9NFR - chains A and B of the 3 polymer chains in the assembly; structure by X-ray diffraction, 3.40 A resolution.

== Chain A ==
Molecule: DNA damage-binding protein 1
Source organism: Homo sapiens
Reference sequence: Q16531 (DDB1_HUMAN); residues 1-1140 here = UniProt positions 1-1140
Sequence (1140 residues; row label = number of the first residue in the row):
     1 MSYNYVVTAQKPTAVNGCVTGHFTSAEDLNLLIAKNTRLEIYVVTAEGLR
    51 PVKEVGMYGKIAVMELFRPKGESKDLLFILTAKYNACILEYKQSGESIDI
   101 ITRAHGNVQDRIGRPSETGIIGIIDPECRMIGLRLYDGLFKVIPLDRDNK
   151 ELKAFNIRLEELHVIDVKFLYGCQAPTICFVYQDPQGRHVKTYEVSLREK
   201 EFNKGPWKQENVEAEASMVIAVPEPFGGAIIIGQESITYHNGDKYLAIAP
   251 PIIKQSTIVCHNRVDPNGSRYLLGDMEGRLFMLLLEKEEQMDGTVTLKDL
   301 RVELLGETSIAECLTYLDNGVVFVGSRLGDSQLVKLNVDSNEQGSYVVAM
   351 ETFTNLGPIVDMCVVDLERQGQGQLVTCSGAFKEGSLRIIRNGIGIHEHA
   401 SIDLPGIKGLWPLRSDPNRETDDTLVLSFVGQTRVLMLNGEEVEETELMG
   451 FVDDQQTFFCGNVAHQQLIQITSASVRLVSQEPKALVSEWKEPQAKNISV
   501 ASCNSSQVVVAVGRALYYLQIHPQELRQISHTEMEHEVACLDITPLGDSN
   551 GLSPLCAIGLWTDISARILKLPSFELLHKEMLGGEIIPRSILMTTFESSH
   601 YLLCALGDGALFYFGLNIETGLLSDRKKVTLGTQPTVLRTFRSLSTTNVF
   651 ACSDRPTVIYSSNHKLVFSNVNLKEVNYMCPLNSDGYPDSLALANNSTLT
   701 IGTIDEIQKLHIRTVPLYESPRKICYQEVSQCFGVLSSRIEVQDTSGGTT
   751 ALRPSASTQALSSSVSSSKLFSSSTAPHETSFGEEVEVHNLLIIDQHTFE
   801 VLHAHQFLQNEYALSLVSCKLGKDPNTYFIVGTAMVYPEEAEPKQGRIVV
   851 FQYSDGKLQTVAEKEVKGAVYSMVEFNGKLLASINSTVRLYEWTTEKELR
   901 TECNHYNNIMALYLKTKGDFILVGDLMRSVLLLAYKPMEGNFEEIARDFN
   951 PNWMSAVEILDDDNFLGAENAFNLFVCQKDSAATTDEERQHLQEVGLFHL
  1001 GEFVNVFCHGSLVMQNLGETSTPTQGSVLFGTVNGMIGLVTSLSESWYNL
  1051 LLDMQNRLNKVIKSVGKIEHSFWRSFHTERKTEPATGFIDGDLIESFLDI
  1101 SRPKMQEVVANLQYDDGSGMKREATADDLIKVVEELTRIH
Disordered / not traced: 1, 982-986, 1017-1022, 1112-1120

== Chain B ==
Molecule: Protein cereblon
Source organism: Homo sapiens
Reference sequence: Q96SW2 (CRBN_HUMAN); residues 1-442 here = UniProt positions 1-442
Sequence (442 residues; each row starts with the number of its first residue):
     1 MAGEGDQQDAAHNMGNHLPLLPAESEEEDEMEVEDQDSKEAKKPNIINFD
    51 TSLPTSHTYLGADMEEFHGRTLHDDDSCQVIPVLPQVMMILIPGQTLPLQ
   101 LFHPQEVSMVRNLIQKDRTFAVLAYSNVQEREAQFGTTAEIYAYREEQDF
   151 GIEIVKVKAIGRQRFKVLELRTQSDGIQQAKVQILPECVLPSTMSAVQLE
   201 SLNKCQIFPSKPVSREDQCSYKWWQKYQKRKFHCANLTSWPRWLYSLYDA
   251 ETLMDRIKKQLREWDENLKDDSLPSNPIDFSYRVAACLPIDDVLRIQLLK
   301 IGSAIQRLRCELDIMNKCTSLCCKQCQETEITTKNEIFSLSLCGPMAAYV
   351 NPHGYVHETLTVYKACNLNLIGRPSTEHSWFPGYAWTVAQCKICASHIGW
   401 KFTATKKDMSPQKFWGLTRSALLPTIPDTEDEISPDKVILCL
Disordered / not traced: 1-76, 211-217, 437-442
Ion coordination: Zn2+: Cys323, Cys326, Cys391, Cys394
Residues lining bound ligands: A1BYX ((3R)-3-{2-chloro-4'-[(1-methyl-1H-pyrazol-3-yl)methoxy][1,1'-biphenyl]-3-yl}piperidine-2,6-dione): Asn351, Pro352, His353, Glu377, His378, Ser379, Trp380, Trp386, Trp400, Phe402

== How chain A and chain B interact ==
Contacting residue pairs (103):
  Lys60(A) - Leu199(B)
  Ala62(A) - Glu200(B)
  Glu117(A) - Gln206(B)
  Thr118(A) - Asn203(B)
  Gly119(A) - Asn203(B)
  Ile120(A) - Glu200(B)
  Ile165(A) - Lys204(B)
  Gln183(A) - Ile207(B)
  Gln183(A) - Phe208(B)
  Gln183(A) - Pro209(B)
  Arg188(A) - Ile207(B)  hydrogen bond (side chain-backbone)
  Arg188(A) - Phe208(B)
  Ala214(A) - Pro209(B)
  Glu215(A) - Arg230(B)  salt bridge
  Ser217(A) - Lys204(B)
  Ser217(A) - Cys205(B)
  Met218(A) - Lys204(B)
  Thr257(A) - Arg230(B)
  Val259(A) - Lys204(B)
  Met276(A) - Leu202(B)  hydrophobic
  Glu312(A) - Glu200(B)
  Glu312(A) - Ser201(B)  hydrogen bond
  Arg327(A) - Gln198(B)  hydrogen bond
  Leu328(A) - Leu237(B)  hydrophobic
  Pro358(A) - Leu237(B)
  Val360(A) - Asn236(B)
  Val360(A) - Leu237(B)
  Val360(A) - Thr238(B)
  Val360(A) - Ser239(B)  hydrogen bond (backbone-side chain)
  Ala381(A) - Asn236(B)
  Phe382(A) - His233(B)
  Phe382(A) - Asn236(B)
  Arg722(A) - Asn236(B)  hydrogen bond (side chain-backbone)
  Arg722(A) - Thr238(B)
  Arg722(A) - Trp240(B)  hydrogen bond (side chain-backbone)
  Arg722(A) - Pro241(B)
  Lys723(A) - Ser239(B)  hydrogen bond (side chain-backbone)
  Glu779(A) - Tyr221(B)  hydrogen bond (backbone-side chain)
  Thr780(A) - Tyr221(B)
  Ser781(A) - Lys222(B)  hydrogen bond
  Glu784(A) - Lys222(B)  salt bridge
  Glu784(A) - Gln225(B)
  Glu784(A) - Lys226(B)  salt bridge
  Glu784(A) - Lys229(B)  salt bridge
  Glu785(A) - Lys229(B)  salt bridge
  Tyr812(A) - Trp243(B)
  Leu814(A) - Trp243(B)  hydrophobic
  Val836(A) - Trp243(B)
  Pro838(A) - Gln225(B)
  Ala841(A) - Leu247(B)
  Ala841(A) - Arg256(B)
  Glu842(A) - Leu247(B)
  Glu842(A) - Arg256(B)
  Pro843(A) - Trp243(B)  hydrophobic
  Tyr871(A) - Trp240(B)
  Tyr871(A) - Trp243(B)  hydrophobic
  Tyr871(A) - Leu244(B)  hydrophobic
  Ser886(A) - Pro435(B)
  Asn908(A) - Ile433(B)
  Asn908(A) - Ser434(B)
  Asn908(A) - Pro435(B)
  Asn908(A) - Asp436(B)  hydrogen bond (backbone-backbone)
  Ile909(A) - Pro435(B)
  Met910(A) - Leu247(B)  hydrophobic
  Met910(A) - Tyr248(B)
  Met910(A) - Asp436(B)
  Leu912(A) - Trp240(B)
  Leu912(A) - Leu244(B)  hydrophobic
  Leu912(A) - Tyr248(B)
  Tyr913(A) - Trp240(B)  hydrophobic
  Asp925(A) - Tyr248(B)  hydrogen bond
  Asp925(A) - Asp436(B)
  Leu926(A) - Trp240(B)
  Leu926(A) - Tyr245(B)  hydrophobic
  Leu926(A) - Tyr248(B)  hydrophobic
  Met927(A) - Leu190(B)  hydrophobic
  Met927(A) - Tyr248(B)  hydrophobic
  Met927(A) - Ile305(B)  hydrophobic
  Met927(A) - Gln306(B)
  Met927(A) - Asp436(B)
  Pro951(A) - Cys188(B)  hydrophobic
  Pro951(A) - Leu190(B)
  Pro951(A) - Ser303(B)
  Pro951(A) - Gln306(B)
  Asn952(A) - Leu190(B)
  Trp953(A) - Pro191(B)  hydrogen bond (side chain-backbone)
  Trp953(A) - Thr193(B)
  Trp953(A) - Tyr248(B)
  Asn970(A) - Ala196(B)
  Phe972(A) - Ala196(B)
  Phe972(A) - Val197(B)
  Phe972(A) - Leu199(B)  hydrophobic
  Phe1003(A) - Ala196(B)
  Phe1003(A) - Val197(B)  hydrophobic
  Phe1003(A) - Thr238(B)
  Asn1005(A) - Leu237(B)  hydrogen bond (side chain-backbone)
  Asn1005(A) - Thr238(B)
  Asn1005(A) - Ser239(B)  hydrogen bond (backbone-side chain)
  Val1033(A) - Val197(B)
  Val1033(A) - Leu237(B)
  Arg1080(A) - Cys188(B)  hydrogen bond
  Arg1080(A) - Val189(B)  hydrogen bond (side chain-backbone)
  Arg1080(A) - Leu190(B)
Other interface residues (no listed pair), chain A (61 interface residues in all): Ala82, Asp166, Ala834, Ala869, Tyr906
Other interface residues (no listed pair), chain B (50 interface residues in all): Ser192, Ala235, Arg242, Arg309, Glu430

== In short ==
61 residues of chain A and 50 residues of chain B are in contact, with 16 hydrogen bonds and 5 salt bridges.
Among the polar pairs are Glu215(A)-Arg230(B), Glu784(A)-Lys222(B) and Glu784(A)-Lys226(B). Ligands of chain
B: compound A1BYX.
Chain A is DNA damage-binding protein 1 and chain B is Protein cereblon, both from Homo sapiens; the
structure, Crystal structure of CRBN-DDB1 and MRT-23227 in complex with VAV1, was determined by X-ray
diffraction together with 9NGT from the same study.
